Entry 5X50 (X-ray diffraction, 4.29 A resolution (low resolution: residue-level contacts below are approximate; hydrogen-bond / salt-bridge calls are withheld)); this record covers chains C and J of the 12 polymer chains in the assembly.

# Chain C
Name: RNA polymerase II third largest subunit B44, part of central core
Source organism: Komagataella phaffii (strain GS115 / ATCC 20864)
UniProtKB: C4R7L2 (C4R7L2_KOMPG); residue numbers follow UniProt; this construct covers 1-304
Sequence (304 residues; each row starts with the number of its first residue):
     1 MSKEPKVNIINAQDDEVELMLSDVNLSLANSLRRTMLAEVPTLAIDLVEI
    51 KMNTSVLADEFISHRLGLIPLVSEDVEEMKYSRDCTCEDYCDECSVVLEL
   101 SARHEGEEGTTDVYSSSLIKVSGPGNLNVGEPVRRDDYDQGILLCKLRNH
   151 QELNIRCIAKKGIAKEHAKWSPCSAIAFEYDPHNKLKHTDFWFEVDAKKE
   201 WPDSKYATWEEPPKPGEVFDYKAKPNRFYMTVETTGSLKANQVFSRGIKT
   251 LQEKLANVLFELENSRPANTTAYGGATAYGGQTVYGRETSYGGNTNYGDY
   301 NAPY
Disordered / not traced: 1, 108-109, 267-304
Ion coordination: Zn2+: Cys87, Cys94

# Chain J
Name: RNA polymerase subunit ABC10-beta, common to RNA polymerases I, II, and III
Source organism: Komagataella phaffii (strain GS115 / ATCC 20864)
UniProtKB: C4R009 (C4R009_KOMPG); numbering as in UniProt (aligned over 1-72)
Sequence (72 residues; row label = number of the first residue in the row):
     1 MIIPVRCFSCGKVVGDKWDAYLRLLEEGKQEGDALDELKLKRYCCRRMVL
    51 THVDLIEKFLRYNPLEKKDFDS
Disordered / not traced: 65-72
Ion coordination: Zn2+: Cys7, Cys10, Cys44, Cys45

# Interface between chain C and chain J
Contacting residue pairs (35):
  Thr54(C) with Pro64(J)
  Val56(C) with Phe59(J)
  Leu57(C) with Met1(J)
  Phe61(C) with Met1(J)
  Arg65(C) with Ile2(J); Ile3(J); Pro4(J); Val5(J)
  Leu68(C) with Val5(J); Arg6(J)
  Ile69(C) with Val5(J)
  Ile142(C) with Gly15(J)
  Leu144(C) with Ile2(J)
  Lys146(C) with Glu57(J); Leu60(J)
  Leu147(C) with Leu60(J)
  Arg148(C) with Leu60(J); Arg61(J); Asn63(J)
  Gln151(C) with Leu60(J); Asn63(J); Pro64(J)
  Ala168(C) with Arg6(J)
  Lys169(C) with Arg6(J)
  Trp170(C) with Arg6(J)
  Ser171(C) with Arg6(J)
  Ser174(C) with Cys10(J); Gly11(J); Lys12(J); Arg42(J)
  Ala175(C) with Cys10(J); Arg42(J)
  Glu233(C) with Lys12(J); Arg42(J)
  Thr235(C) with Val13(J)
Other interface residues (no listed pair), chain C (23 interface residues in all): Leu143, Pro172
Other interface residues (no listed pair), chain J (21 interface residues in all): Asp16, Ile56, Tyr62

# Summary
Chain C and chain J form an interface of 23 and 21 residues respectively. Cys87(C) and Cys94(C) coordinate
Zn2+.
Here chain C is RNA polymerase II third largest subunit B44, part of central core and chain J is RNA
polymerase subunit ABC10-beta, common to RNA polymerases I, II, and III, both from Komagataella phaffii
(strain GS115 / ATCC 20864). Entry 5X50 (RNA Polymerase II from Komagataella Pastoris (Type-2 crystal)) was
determined by X-ray diffraction (same publication as 5X4Z and 5X51).
